5VSU - chains E and F of the 9 polymer chains in the assembly; structure by X-ray diffraction, 3.10 A resolution.

Chain E:
Molecule: U6 snRNA-associated Sm-like protein LSm5
Organism: Saccharomyces cerevisiae (strain ATCC 204508 / S288c)
UniProt: P40089 (LSM5_YEAST); residue numbers follow UniProt; this construct covers 1-93
Amino-acid sequence (96 residues; each row starts with the number of its first residue; numbers below 1 keep their minus sign (Met-2 is residue -2)):
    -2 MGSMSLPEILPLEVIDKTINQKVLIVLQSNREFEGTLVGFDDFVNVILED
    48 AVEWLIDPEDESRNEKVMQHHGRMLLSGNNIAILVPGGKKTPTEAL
Disordered / not traced: -2 to 0, 88-93
Sequence notes: initiating methionine (-2); expression tag (-1 to 0)
Swiss-Prot annotation at these positions:
  - mutagenesis: Ser74 (S74A: Slightly increases affinity for poly-U RNA ends)

Chain F:
Molecule: U6 snRNA-associated Sm-like protein LSm6
Organism: Saccharomyces cerevisiae (strain ATCC 204508 / S288c)
UniProt: Q06406 (LSM6_YEAST); residues 1-86 here = UniProt positions 1-86
Amino-acid sequence (88 residues; row label = number of the first residue in the row; numbers below 1 keep their minus sign (Gly-1 is residue -1)):
    -1 GSMSGKASTEGSVTTEFLSDIIGKTVNVKLASGLLYSGRLESIDGFMNVA
    49 LSSATEHYESNNNKLLNKFNSDVFLRGTQVMYISEQKI
Disordered / not traced: -1 to 9
Sequence notes: expression tag (-1 to 0)
Swiss-Prot annotation at these positions:
  - mutagenesis: Arg74 (R74A: Reduces affinity for poly-U RNA ends)

Interface between chain E and chain F:
Residue-residue contacts - 39 pairs, chain E then chain F:
  Leu24(E) with Met79(F), hydrophobic
  Arg28(E) with Lys27(F); Glu57(F), salt bridge; Met79(F)
  Phe30(E) with Met79(F), hydrophobic; Tyr80(F), hydrophobic
  Val35(E) with Val11(F), hydrophobic
  Gly36(E) with Val11(F)
  Asp38(E) with Thr12(F)
  Asn42(E) with Met45(F)
  Ile44(E) with Phe15(F), hydrophobic
  Glu50(E) with Lys27(F), salt bridge; Tyr80(F), hydrogen bond
  Val64(E) with Lys27(F); Glu57(F); Ser58(F)
  Met65(E) with Asn25(F); Leu33(F), hydrophobic; Glu57(F)
  His67(E) with Tyr80(F), hydrogen bond; Ser82(F), hydrogen bond
  His68(E) with Glu83(F); Lys85(F)
  Gly69(E) with Glu83(F); Lys85(F)
  Arg70(E) with Phe15(F); Ser82(F); Glu83(F), hydrogen bond (backbone-backbone)
  Met71(E) with Tyr80(F), hydrophobic; Ile81(F); Ser82(F)
  Leu72(E) with Phe15(F), hydrophobic; Met45(F), hydrophobic; Tyr80(F); Ile81(F), hydrogen bond (backbone-backbone)
  Leu73(E) with Met79(F)
  Ser74(E) with Met45(F); Val78(F); Met79(F), hydrogen bond (backbone-backbone)
Other interface residues (no listed pair), chain E (22 interface residues in all): Phe37, Leu52, Asn77
Other interface residues (no listed pair), chain F (18 interface residues in all): Leu16, Asn59

Overview:
The interface between chain E and chain F involves 22 residues on one side and 18 on the other, with 6
hydrogen bonds and 2 salt bridges. Among the polar pairs are Arg28(E)-Glu57(F), Glu50(E)-Lys27(F) and
Glu50(E)-Tyr80(F).
Chain E is U6 snRNA-associated Sm-like protein LSm5 and chain F is U6 snRNA-associated Sm-like protein LSm6,
both from Saccharomyces cerevisiae (strain ATCC 204508 / S288c); the structure, Structure of yeast U6 snRNP
with 2'-phosphate terminated U6 RNA, was determined by X-ray diffraction (same publication as 6ASO).
